Entry 8KH4 (electron microscopy, 3.10 A resolution); this record covers chains C and E of the 5 polymer chains in the assembly.

[Chain C]
Name: Guanine nucleotide-binding protein G(I)/G(S)/G(T) subunit beta-1
Source organism: Homo sapiens
Reference sequence: P62873 (GBB1_HUMAN); residues 2-340 here = UniProt positions 2-340
Chain sequence (357 residues; numbered -16 to 340; the number before each row is that of its first residue; numbers below 1 keep their minus sign (His-16 is residue -16)):
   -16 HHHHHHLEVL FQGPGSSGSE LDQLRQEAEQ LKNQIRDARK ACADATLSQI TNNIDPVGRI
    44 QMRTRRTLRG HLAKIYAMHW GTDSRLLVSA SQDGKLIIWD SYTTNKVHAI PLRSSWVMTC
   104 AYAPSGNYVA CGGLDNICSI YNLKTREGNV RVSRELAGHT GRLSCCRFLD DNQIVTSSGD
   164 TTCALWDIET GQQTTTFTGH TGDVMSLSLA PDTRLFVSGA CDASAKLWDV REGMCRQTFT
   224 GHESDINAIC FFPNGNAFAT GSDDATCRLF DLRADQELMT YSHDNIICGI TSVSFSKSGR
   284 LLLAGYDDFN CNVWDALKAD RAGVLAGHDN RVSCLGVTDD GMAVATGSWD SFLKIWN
Disordered / not traced: -16 to 4
Sequence notes: expression tag (-16 to 1); conflict Arg145 (Tyr in P62873)
UniProt features mapped onto this chain:
  - modified residue: Ser2 (N-acetylserine), His266 (Phosphohistidine)
  - natural variant: Leu30 (L30F: In MRD42; uncertain significance), Arg52 (R52G: In MRD42), Gly64 (G64V: In MRD42), Asp76 (D76E: In MRD42; D76G: In MRD42), Gly77 (G77S: In MRD42), Lys78 (K78R: In MRD42), Ile80 (I80N: In MRD42; I80T: In MRD42), His91 (H91R: In MRD42; uncertain significance), Ala92 (A92T: In MRD42), Pro94 (P94S: In MRD42), Leu95 (L95P: In MRD42), Arg96 (R96L: In MRD42), 5 further natural variant entries in UniProt

[Chain E]
Name: Nanobody 35
Source organism: Lama glama
Notes: antibody fragment or engineered binder
Chain sequence (160 residues; numbered -21 to 138; the number before each row is that of its first residue; numbers below 1 keep their minus sign (Met-21 is residue -21)):
   -21 MKYLLPTAAA GLLLLAAQPA MAQVQLQESG GGLVQPGGSL RLSCAASGFT FSNYKMNWVR
    39 QAPGKGLEWV SDISQSGASI SYTGSVKGRF TISRDNAKNT LYLQMNSLKP EDTAVYYCAR
    99 CPAPFTRDCF DVTSTTYAYR GQGTQVTVSS HHHHHHEPEA
Disordered / not traced: -21 to 0, 128-138
Disulfides: Cys22-Cys96, Cys99-Cys107

[Interface between chain C and chain E]
Residue-residue contacts (18):
  Thr184(C) - Thr114(E)
  Cys204(C) - Tyr117(E)  hydrogen bond (backbone-side chain)
  Asp205(C) - Ala116(E)
  Asp205(C) - Tyr117(E)
  Ala206(C) - Tyr117(E)  hydrogen bond (backbone-side chain)
  Thr223(C) - Gln1(E)  hydrogen bond (side chain-backbone)
  Glu226(C) - Gly26(E)
  Glu226(C) - Phe27(E)
  Glu226(C) - Thr28(E)
  Glu226(C) - Tyr32(E)  hydrogen bond
  Glu226(C) - Arg98(E)  hydrogen bond (backbone-side chain)
  Ser227(C) - Pro100(E)  hydrogen bond (side chain-backbone)
  Ser227(C) - Tyr117(E)  hydrogen bond (backbone-side chain)
  Asp228(C) - Tyr117(E)  hydrogen bond (backbone-side chain)
  Asp246(C) - Pro102(E)
  Asp247(C) - Tyr32(E)
  Asp247(C) - Pro102(E)
  Ile270(C) - Phe103(E)  hydrophobic
Interface residues without a listed pair, chain C (12 interface residues in all): Gly224
Interface residues without a listed pair, chain E (13 interface residues in all): Ala101

[Summary]
12 residues of chain C and 13 residues of chain E are in contact, with 8 hydrogen bonds. Polar contacts
include Cys204(C)-Tyr117(E), Ala206(C)-Tyr117(E) and Thr223(C)-Gln1(E).
Chain C is Guanine nucleotide-binding protein G(I)/G(S)/G(T) subunit beta-1 (Homo sapiens) and chain E is
Nanobody 35 (Lama glama); the structure, Cryo-EM structure of the GPR161-Gs complex, was determined by
electron microscopy, deposited together with 8KH5 and 8KGK.
